5YF0 - chains A and B; structure by X-ray diffraction, 2.25 A resolution.

[Chain A (and B)]
Molecule: Carnosine N-methyltransferase
Organism: Homo sapiens
Notes: EC 2.1.1.22; fragment: methyltransferase domain; chain B of this document is another copy of the same molecule, construct and numbering; everything in this record applies to it too
UniProt: Q8N4J0 (CARME_HUMAN); numbering as in UniProt (aligned over 53-409)
Amino-acid sequence (362 residues; row label = number of the first residue in the row):
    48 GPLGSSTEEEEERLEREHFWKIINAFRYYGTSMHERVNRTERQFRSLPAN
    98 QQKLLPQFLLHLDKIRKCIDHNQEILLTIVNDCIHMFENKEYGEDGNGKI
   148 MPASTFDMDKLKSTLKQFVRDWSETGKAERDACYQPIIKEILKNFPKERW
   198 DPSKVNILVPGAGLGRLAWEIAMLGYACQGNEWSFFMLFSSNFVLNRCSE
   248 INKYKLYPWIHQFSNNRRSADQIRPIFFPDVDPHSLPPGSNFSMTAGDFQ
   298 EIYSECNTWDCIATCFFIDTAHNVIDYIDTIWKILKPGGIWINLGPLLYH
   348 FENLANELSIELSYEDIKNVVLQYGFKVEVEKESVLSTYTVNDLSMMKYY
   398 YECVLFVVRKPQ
Not modelled in the structure: 48-59, 132-145 (chain B: 48-58)
Differences from the reference sequence: expression tag (48-52)
Residues lining bound ligands: S-adenosylmethionine (SAM): Gln164, Arg167, Asp168, Tyr181, Gly208, Ala209, Gly210, Asn228, Glu229, Trp230, Ser231, Met234, Gly294, Asp295, Phe296, Cys312, Phe313, Phe314, Thr317, Tyr324, Tyr386
What the authors report for this chain:
  - binding site for S-adenosylmethionine: Gly208 to Gly212
  - catalytic residues: Asp316, His347 (proposed by the authors, not directly observed)

[Chain A / chain B interface]
Residue-residue contacts - 99 pairs, chain A then chain B:
  Arg83(A) - Glu349(B)  salt bridge
  Arg83(A) - Glu358(B)  salt bridge
  Thr87(A) - Glu358(B)
  Gln90(A) - Glu354(B)  hydrogen bond (side chain-backbone)
  Gln90(A) - Leu355(B)
  Gln90(A) - Ser356(B)  hydrogen bond (side chain-backbone)
  Leu94(A) - Asn320(B)
  Gln98(A) - Asn320(B)  hydrogen bond
  Gln98(A) - Ile322(B)
  Gln98(A) - Asp323(B)  hydrogen bond
  Leu101(A) - Ile322(B)  hydrophobic
  Leu101(A) - Gln370(B)  hydrogen bond (backbone-side chain)
  Leu102(A) - Leu359(B)  hydrophobic
  Leu102(A) - Asp363(B)
  Phe260(A) - Glu349(B)
  Phe260(A) - Glu358(B)
  Ser261(A) - Leu344(B)
  Ser261(A) - Tyr346(B)  hydrogen bond (side chain-backbone)
  Ser261(A) - Glu349(B)  hydrogen bond
  Asn262(A) - Pro343(B)
  Asn262(A) - Leu344(B)  hydrogen bond (backbone-backbone)
  Asn262(A) - Leu345(B)  hydrogen bond (side chain-backbone)
  Asn263(A) - Ser360(B)
  Asn263(A) - Tyr361(B)  hydrogen bond (backbone-backbone)
  Arg264(A) - Tyr361(B)  hydrogen bond (backbone-backbone)
  Arg264(A) - Glu362(B)  hydrogen bond (backbone-backbone)
  Arg264(A) - Glu380(B)  salt bridge
  Arg264(A) - Ser381(B)  hydrogen bond
  Arg264(A) - Glu399(B)  salt bridge
  Arg265(A) - Ser360(B)
  Arg265(A) - Tyr361(B)
  Arg265(A) - Glu362(B)
  Arg265(A) - Glu380(B)  salt bridge
  Ser266(A) - Ser360(B)  hydrogen bond
  Ser266(A) - Glu362(B)  hydrogen bond (backbone-side chain)
  Ser266(A) - Asp363(B)
  Asn320(A) - Leu94(B)
  Asn320(A) - Gln98(B)  hydrogen bond
  Ile322(A) - Gln98(B)
  Asp323(A) - Gln98(B)  hydrogen bond
  Gly342(A) - Met393(B)
  Pro343(A) - Asn262(B)
  Pro343(A) - Met393(B)  hydrophobic
  Leu344(A) - Ser261(B)
  Leu344(A) - Asn262(B)  hydrogen bond (backbone-backbone)
  Leu344(A) - Met393(B)  hydrophobic
  Leu345(A) - Asn262(B)  hydrogen bond (backbone-side chain)
  Tyr346(A) - Ser261(B)  hydrogen bond (backbone-side chain)
  Glu349(A) - Arg83(B)  salt bridge
  Glu349(A) - Arg86(B)  hydrogen bond (backbone-side chain)
  Glu349(A) - Phe260(B)
  Glu349(A) - Ser261(B)  hydrogen bond
  Glu354(A) - Gln90(B)  hydrogen bond (backbone-side chain)
  Leu355(A) - Gln90(B)
  Ser356(A) - Arg86(B)
  Ser356(A) - Gln90(B)  hydrogen bond (backbone-side chain)
  Ile357(A) - Leu94(B)  hydrophobic
  Glu358(A) - Arg83(B)  salt bridge
  Glu358(A) - Arg86(B)  salt bridge
  Glu358(A) - Phe260(B)
  Leu359(A) - Leu102(B)  hydrophobic
  Ser360(A) - Asn263(B)
  Ser360(A) - Arg265(B)
  Ser360(A) - Ser266(B)  hydrogen bond
  Tyr361(A) - Asn263(B)  hydrogen bond (backbone-backbone)
  Tyr361(A) - Arg264(B)  hydrogen bond (backbone-backbone)
  Tyr361(A) - Arg265(B)
  Glu362(A) - Arg264(B)  hydrogen bond (backbone-backbone)
  Glu362(A) - Arg265(B)
  Glu362(A) - Ser266(B)  hydrogen bond (side chain-backbone)
  Asp363(A) - Leu102(B)
  Asp363(A) - Ser266(B)
  Val367(A) - Leu101(B)  hydrophobic
  Gln370(A) - Leu101(B)  hydrogen bond (side chain-backbone)
  Glu380(A) - Arg264(B)  salt bridge
  Glu380(A) - Arg265(B)  salt bridge
  Ser381(A) - Arg264(B)  hydrogen bond
  Met393(A) - Leu344(B)  hydrophobic
  Met393(A) - Tyr398(B)
  Met393(A) - Glu399(B)  hydrogen bond (backbone-backbone)
  Met394(A) - Leu345(B)  hydrophobic
  Met394(A) - Tyr396(B)  hydrophobic
  Met394(A) - Tyr397(B)
  Met394(A) - Tyr398(B)
  Lys395(A) - Lys395(B)
  Lys395(A) - Tyr396(B)
  Lys395(A) - Tyr397(B)  hydrogen bond (backbone-backbone)
  Lys395(A) - Glu399(B)  salt bridge
  Tyr396(A) - Lys395(B)
  Tyr396(A) - Tyr396(B)  hydrophobic
  Tyr397(A) - Met394(B)
  Tyr397(A) - Lys395(B)  hydrogen bond (backbone-backbone)
  Tyr397(A) - Tyr397(B)  hydrophobic
  Tyr398(A) - Met393(B)
  Tyr398(A) - Met394(B)  hydrophobic
  Glu399(A) - Arg264(B)  salt bridge
  Glu399(A) - Ser392(B)
  Glu399(A) - Met393(B)  hydrogen bond (backbone-backbone)
  Glu399(A) - Lys395(B)  salt bridge
Also at the interface, not in a pair above, chain A (52 interface residues in all): Phe91, Ser93, Lys100, Phe105, His258, Tyr371, Ser392, Val401
Also at the interface, not in a pair above, chain B (52 interface residues in all): Thr87, Phe91, Lys100, Phe105, His258, Gly342, Ile357, Val367, Tyr371, Val401

[Overview]
Chain A and chain B each contribute 52 residues to their interface; the contacts include 35 hydrogen bonds and
13 salt bridges. Polar contacts include Arg83(A)-Glu349(B), Arg83(A)-Glu358(B) and Arg264(A)-Glu380(B).
Ligands of chain A: S-adenosylmethionine. The paper reports catalytic residues Asp316(A) and His347(A); a
binding site for S-adenosylmethionine at Gly208(A).
Both chains are Carnosine N-methyltransferase (Homo sapiens). Entry 5YF0 (Crystal structure of CARNMT1 bound
to SAM) was determined by X-ray diffraction, deposited together with 5YF2.
